Entry 8IC0 (electron microscopy, 3.41 A resolution); this record covers chains A and B of the 6 polymer chains in the assembly.

[Chain A]
Molecule: C-X-C chemokine receptor type 1
Source organism: Homo sapiens
Reference sequence: P25024 (CXCR1_HUMAN); residue numbers follow UniProt; this construct covers 1-350
Chain sequence (358 residues; row label = number of the first residue in the row):
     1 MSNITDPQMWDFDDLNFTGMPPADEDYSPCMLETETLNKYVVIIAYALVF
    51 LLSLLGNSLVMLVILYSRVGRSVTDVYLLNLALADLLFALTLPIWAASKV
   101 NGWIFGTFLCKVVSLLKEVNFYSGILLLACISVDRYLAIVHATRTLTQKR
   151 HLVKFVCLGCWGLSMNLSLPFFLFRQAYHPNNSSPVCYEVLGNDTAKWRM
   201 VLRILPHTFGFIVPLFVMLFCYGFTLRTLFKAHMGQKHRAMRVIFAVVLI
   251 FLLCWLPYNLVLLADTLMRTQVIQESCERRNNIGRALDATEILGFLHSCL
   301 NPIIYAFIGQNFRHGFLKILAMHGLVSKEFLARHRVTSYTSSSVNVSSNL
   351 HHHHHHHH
Disordered / not traced: 1-20, 323-358
Construct notes: expression tag (351-358)
Disulfides: C30-C277, C110-C187
Curated features (UniProtKB/Swiss-Prot):
  - glycosylation (N-linked (GlcNAc...) asparagine): N3, N16
From the paper describing this entry:
  - contacts within the chain: R135-Y222 (hydrogen bond), D265-R269 (hydrogen bond), V247-Y305
  - mutagenesis - T195A, R199A: decreased signaling in response to CXCL81-65
  - mutagenesis - R203A, D265A: decreased expression
  - specificity-determining residues: N181 (proposed by the authors, not directly observed)
  - conformationally variable residues (helix shift): P214, F251, W255

[Chain B]
Molecule: Guanine nucleotide-binding protein G(i) subunit alpha-1
Source organism: Homo sapiens
Reference sequence: P63096 (GNAI1_HUMAN); numbering as in UniProt (aligned over 1-354)
Chain sequence (354 residues; each row starts with the number of its first residue):
     1 MGCTLSAEDKAAVERSKMIDRNLREDGEKAAREVKLLLLGAGESGKSTIV
    51 KQMKIIHEAGYSEEECKQYKAVVYSNTIQSIIAIIRAMGRLKIDFGDSAR
   101 ADDARQLFVLAGAAEEGFMTAELAGVIKRLWKDSGVQACFNRSREYQLND
   151 SAAYYLNDLDRIAQPNYIPTQQDVLRTRVKTTGIVETHFTFKDLHFKMFD
   201 VGGQRSERKKWIHCFEGVTAIIFCVALSDYDLVLAEDEEMNRMHESMKLF
   251 DSICNNKWFTDTSIILFLNKKDLFEEKIKKSPLTICYPEYAGSNTYEEAA
   301 AYIQCQFEDLNKRKDTKEIYTHFTCATDTKNVQFVFDAVTDVIIKNNLKD
   351 CGLF
Disordered / not traced: 1-2, 57-178
Curated features (UniProtKB/Swiss-Prot):
  - region: K35 to T48 (G1 motif), D173 to T181 (G2 motif), F196 to R205 (G3 motif), I265 to D272 (G4 motif), T324 to T329 (G5 motif)
  - binding site (GTP): E43 to T48, S151, L175 to T181, D200 to Q204, N269 to D272, A326
  - binding site (Mg(2+)): S47, T181
  - modified residue: R178 (ADP-ribosylarginine), Q204 (Deamidated glutamine), C351 (ADP-ribosylcysteine)
  - lipidation: G2 (N-myristoyl glycine), C3 (S-palmitoyl cysteine)
  - natural variant: G40 (G40C: In NEDHISB; G40R: In NEDHISB), G45 (G45D: In NEDHISB), T48 (T48I: In NEDHISB; T48K: In NEDHISB), Q52 (Q52P: In NEDHISB), S75 (deletion: In NEDHISB; uncertain significance), Q172 (deletion: In NEDHISB), D173 (D173V: In NEDHISB), E186 to F189 (deletion: In NEDHISB; uncertain significance), C224 (C224Y: In NEDHISB), K270 (K270N: In NEDHISB; K270R: In NEDHISB), D272 (D272G: In NEDHISB), A326 (A326P: In NEDHISB), 1 further natural variant entry in UniProt
  - mutagenesis: G42 (G42R: Abolishes switch to an activated conformation and dissociation from beta and gamma subunits upon GTP binding. Abolishes interaction with RGS family members), E116 (E116L: Enhances interaction (inactive GDP-bound) with RGS14), Q147 (Q147L: Enhances interaction (inactive GDP-bound) with RGS14), E245 (E245L: Enhances interaction (inactive GDP-bound) with RGS14)

[How chain A and chain B interact]
Contacting residue pairs - 39 pairs, chain A then chain B:
  S72(A) with D350(B), hydrogen bond
  T74(A) with D350(B)
  R135(A) with C351(B); L353(B)
  A138(A) with N347(B); C351(B), hydrophobic
  I139(A) with I344(B); L348(B), hydrophobic; L353(B), hydrophobic
  A142(A) with I343(B); I344(B), hydrophobic
  T143(A) with F336(B); T340(B)
  R144(A) with R32(B), hydrogen bond (backbone-side chain); I343(B); N347(B), hydrogen bond
  R150(A) with E28(B); A31(B)
  H233(A) with E318(B); Y320(B); D341(B), salt bridge
  M234(A) with E318(B); D341(B)
  G235(A) with D315(B); F354(B)
  Q236(A) with D315(B); F354(B)
  R239(A) with L353(B)
  A240(A) with L348(B), hydrophobic; L353(B); F354(B), hydrophobic
  V243(A) with L353(B)
  I244(A) with L353(B), hydrophobic
  I308(A) with G352(B)
  G309(A) with G352(B)
  Q310(A) with K349(B); F354(B), hydrogen bond (side chain-backbone)
  N311(A) with K349(B); D350(B)
Other interface residues (no listed pair), chain A (26 interface residues in all): V73, D134, H151, L229, A232
Other interface residues (no listed pair), chain B (22 interface residues in all): R24, L194, K345
Interface features reported in the paper:
  - interface residues, chain B: I344(B), C351(B), L353(B), F354(B)

[Overview]
The interface between chain A and chain B involves 26 residues on one side and 22 on the other; the contacts
include 4 hydrogen bonds and 1 salt bridge. Polar contacts include H233(A)-D341(B), S72(A)-D350(B) and
R144(A)-R32(B). From the paper: T195A and R199A of chain A reduce signaling in response to CXCL81-65;
interface residues I344(B), C351(B) and L353(B) among others; 4 substitutions were tested in all.
Here chain A is C-X-C chemokine receptor type 1 and chain B is Guanine nucleotide-binding protein G(i) subunit
alpha-1, both from Homo sapiens. Entry 8IC0 (Cryo-EM structure of CXCL8 bound C-X-C chemokine receptor 1 in
complex with Gi heterotrimer) was determined by electron microscopy.
